PDB entry 4AG0 | X-ray diffraction, 2.30 A resolution | chains A and B

[Chain A (and B)]
Name: FIMX
Organism: Pseudomonas aeruginosa
Notes: EC 3.1.4.52; fragment: eal domain, residues 439-691; chain B of this document is another copy of the same molecule, construct and numbering; everything in this record applies to it too
UniProtKB: Q9HUK6 (Q9HUK6_PSEAE); residue numbers follow UniProt; this construct covers 439-691
Sequence (274 residues; row label = number of the first residue in the row):
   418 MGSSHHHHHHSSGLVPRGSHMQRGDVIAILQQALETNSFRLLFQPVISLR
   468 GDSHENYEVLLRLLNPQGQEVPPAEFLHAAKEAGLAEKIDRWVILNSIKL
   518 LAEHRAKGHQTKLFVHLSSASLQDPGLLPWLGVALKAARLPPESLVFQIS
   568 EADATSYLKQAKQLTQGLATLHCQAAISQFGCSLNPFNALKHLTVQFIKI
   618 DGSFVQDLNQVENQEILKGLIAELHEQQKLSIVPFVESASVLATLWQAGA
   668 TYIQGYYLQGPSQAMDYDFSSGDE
Disordered / not traced: 418-438, 689-691 (chain B: 418-438, 688-691)
Construct notes: expression tag (418-438)

[Interface between chain A and chain B]
Contacting residue pairs - 60 pairs, chain A then chain B:
  Gln439(A) with Tyr673(B); Gln676(B); Gly677(B), hydrogen bond (backbone-backbone)
  Arg440(A) with Tyr673(B); Tyr674(B), hydrogen bond (side chain-backbone); Leu675(B)
  Gly441(A) with Tyr673(B), hydrogen bond (backbone-backbone); Tyr674(B), hydrogen bond (backbone-backbone)
  Asp442(A) with Glu654(B); Ser655(B)
  Val443(A) with Glu654(B), hydrogen bond (backbone-backbone); Tyr673(B), hydrophobic
  Ile444(A) with Glu654(B)
  Gln461(A) with Glu492(B), hydrogen bond
  Gln486(A) with Tyr673(B), hydrogen bond
  Glu487(A) with Tyr673(B), hydrogen bond (backbone-side chain)
  Val488(A) with Tyr673(B), hydrophobic
  Pro489(A) with Tyr673(B); Pro678(B)
  Ala491(A) with Phe652(B)
  Glu492(A) with Gln461(B), hydrogen bond; Glu654(B); Gly672(B); Tyr673(B), hydrogen bond (side chain-backbone)
  His495(A) with Gly619(B), hydrogen bond (side chain-backbone); Val622(B), hydrogen bond (side chain-backbone); Gln623(B), hydrogen bond; Phe652(B)
  Lys498(A) with Gln623(B)
  Glu499(A) with Gln623(B); Asp624(B), hydrogen bond (side chain-backbone)
  Ala500(A) with Asp624(B), hydrogen bond (backbone-side chain)
  Gly619(A) with His495(B), hydrogen bond (backbone-side chain)
  Gln623(A) with Glu499(B)
  Asp624(A) with Glu499(B), hydrogen bond (backbone-side chain); Ala500(B), hydrogen bond (side chain-backbone)
  Phe652(A) with Ala491(B); His495(B)
  Glu654(A) with Asp442(B); Val443(B), hydrogen bond (backbone-backbone); Ile444(B); Glu492(B)
  Ser655(A) with Asp442(B)
  Gly672(A) with Glu492(B)
  Tyr673(A) with Gln439(B); Arg440(B); Gly441(B), hydrogen bond (backbone-backbone); Val443(B), hydrophobic; Gln486(B); Glu487(B), hydrogen bond (side chain-backbone); Pro489(B); Glu492(B), hydrogen bond (backbone-side chain)
  Tyr674(A) with Arg440(B), hydrogen bond (backbone-side chain); Gly441(B); Asp442(B)
  Leu675(A) with Arg440(B)
  Gln676(A) with Gln439(B)
  Gly677(A) with Gln439(B), hydrogen bond (backbone-backbone)
  Pro678(A) with Gln439(B); Pro489(B)
Also at the interface, not in a pair above, chain A (34 interface residues in all): Ala496, Val622, Leu625, Ala656
Also at the interface, not in a pair above, chain B (33 interface residues in all): Val488, Lys498, Leu625, Asn626

[Overview]
Chain A and chain B form an interface of 34 and 33 residues respectively, with 24 hydrogen bonds. Polar
contacts include Arg440(A)-Tyr674(B), Gln461(A)-Glu492(B) and Gln486(A)-Tyr673(B).
Both chains are FIMX (Pseudomonas aeruginosa). Entry 4AG0 (Crystal structure of FimX EAL domain) was
determined by X-ray diffraction, deposited together with 4AFY.
